PDB entry 6TY8 | electron microscopy, 3.00 A resolution | chains A and B

== Chain A ==
Name: RNA-dependent RNA Polymerase
Source organism: Bombyx mori cytoplasmic polyhedrosis virus
UniProt: Q993A4 (Q993A4_CPVBM); residues 1-1225 here = UniProt positions 1-1225
Amino-acid sequence (1225 residues; numbered 1 to 1225; the number before each row is that of its first residue):
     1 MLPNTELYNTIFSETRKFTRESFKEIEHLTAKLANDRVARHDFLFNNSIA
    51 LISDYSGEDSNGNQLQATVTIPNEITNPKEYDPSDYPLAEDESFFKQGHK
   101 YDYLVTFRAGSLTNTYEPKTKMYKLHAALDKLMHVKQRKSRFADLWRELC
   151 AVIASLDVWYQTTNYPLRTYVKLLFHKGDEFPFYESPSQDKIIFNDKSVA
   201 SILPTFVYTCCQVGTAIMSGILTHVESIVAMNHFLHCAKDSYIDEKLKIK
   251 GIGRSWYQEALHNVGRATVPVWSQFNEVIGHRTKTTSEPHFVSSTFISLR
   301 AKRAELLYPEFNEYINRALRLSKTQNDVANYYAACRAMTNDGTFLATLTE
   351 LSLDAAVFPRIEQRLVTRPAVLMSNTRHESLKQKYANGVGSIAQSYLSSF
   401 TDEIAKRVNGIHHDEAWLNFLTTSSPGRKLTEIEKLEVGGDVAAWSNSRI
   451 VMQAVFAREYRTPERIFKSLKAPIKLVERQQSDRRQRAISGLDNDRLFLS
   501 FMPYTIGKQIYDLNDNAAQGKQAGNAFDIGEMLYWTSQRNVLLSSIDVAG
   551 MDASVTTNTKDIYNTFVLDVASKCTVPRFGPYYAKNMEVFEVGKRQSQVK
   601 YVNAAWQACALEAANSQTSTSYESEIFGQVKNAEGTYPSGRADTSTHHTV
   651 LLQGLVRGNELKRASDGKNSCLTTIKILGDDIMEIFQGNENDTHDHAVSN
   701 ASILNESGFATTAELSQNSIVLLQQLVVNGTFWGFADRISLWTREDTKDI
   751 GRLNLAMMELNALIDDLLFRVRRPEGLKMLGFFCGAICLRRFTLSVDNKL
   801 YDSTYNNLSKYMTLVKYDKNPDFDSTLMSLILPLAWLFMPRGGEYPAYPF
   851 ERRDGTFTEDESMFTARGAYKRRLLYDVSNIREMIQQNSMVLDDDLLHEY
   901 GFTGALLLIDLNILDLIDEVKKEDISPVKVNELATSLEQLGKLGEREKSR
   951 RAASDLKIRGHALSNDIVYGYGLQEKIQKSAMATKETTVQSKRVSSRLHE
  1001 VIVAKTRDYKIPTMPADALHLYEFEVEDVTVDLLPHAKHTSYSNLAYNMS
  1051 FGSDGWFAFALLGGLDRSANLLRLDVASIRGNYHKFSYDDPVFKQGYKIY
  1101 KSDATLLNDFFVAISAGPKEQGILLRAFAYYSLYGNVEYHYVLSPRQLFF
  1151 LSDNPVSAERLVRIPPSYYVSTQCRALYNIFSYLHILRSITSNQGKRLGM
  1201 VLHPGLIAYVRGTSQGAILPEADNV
Unresolved in the structure: 1-4, 425-448, 1225
Ligand contacts: 7-methyl-gpppa (GTA; p1-7-methylguanosine-P3-adenosine-5',5'-triphosphate): R37, W146, F181, Y184, Q189, N195
From the paper describing this entry:
  - binding site for 7-methyl-gpppa: R37, Y184
  - conformationally variable residues (loop rearrangement): E919 to E923, M982 to T984

== Chain B ==
Name: Viral structural protein 4
Source organism: Bombyx mori cytoplasmic polyhedrosis virus
UniProt: Q9IR43 (Q9IR43_CPVBM); residue numbers follow UniProt; this construct covers 1-561
Amino-acid sequence (561 residues; each row starts with the number of its first residue):
     1 MFAIDPLKHSKLYEEYGLYLRPHQINQEIKPTTIKKKELAPTIRSIKYAS
    51 LIHSMLAKHAARHNGTLINPRMYADMITLGNTKVTVTKGTPKAQIDTLKM
   101 NGLTVVSKSRRNNKKKPVSDTTATIDENTDDIVTYKALTEMSTLIESFRL
   151 PSGLALIIFDDEKYQSLIPNYINQLIAYTQPHIIPTWQGIADFSDTYLRS
   201 YFKRPFELTASNLAAPQKYNLSPMTRSIFNNTGREDAVIRKLYGYGEYVF
   251 IRYEGCLITWTGIYGEVTMMVNLSKRDLGLDVGDDYLKEYKKLLFYGVIT
   301 DAIPSGISARSTIMKISPHKMMNPSGGALAVLSKFLEAVVSTNVINATLV
   351 VYAEKGAGKTSFLSTYAEQLSLASGQVVGHLSSDAYGRWLAKNKDVEEPS
   401 FAYDYVLSLDTDDNESYYEQKASELLISHGISEVAQYELLSVRKKIKMMD
   451 EMNEVLIAQLENADTHSERNFYYMVSTGKTTPRTLIVEGHFNAQDATIAR
   501 TDTTVLLRTINDTTQAMRDRQRGGVVQLFLRDTYYRLLPALHTTVYPFEM
   551 LESIRRWKWVH
Unresolved in the structure: 1, 24-39, 86-130, 561

== Interface between chain A and chain B ==
Contacting residue pairs (103):
  A89(A) - Y473(B)
  A89(A) - T477(B)
  E90(A) - M474(B)
  E90(A) - T477(B)
  E90(A) - K479(B)
  D91(A) - N346(B)
  D91(A) - T477(B)  hydrogen bond (backbone-backbone)
  D91(A) - G478(B)
  S93(A) - I345(B)
  S93(A) - N346(B)
  F95(A) - Y473(B)
  K96(A) - Y473(B)
  Q97(A) - A463(B)
  Q97(A) - R469(B)
  Q97(A) - N470(B)
  Q97(A) - Y473(B)  hydrogen bond (backbone-side chain)
  K121(A) - I345(B)
  D354(A) - R469(B)  salt bridge
  F358(A) - R469(B)
  F358(A) - A496(B)
  F358(A) - R500(B)
  P359(A) - A496(B)  hydrophobic
  I361(A) - L460(B)
  I361(A) - E461(B)
  Q363(A) - I457(B)
  L365(A) - N453(B)
  L365(A) - I457(B)  hydrophobic
  L365(A) - A493(B)  hydrophobic
  T367(A) - R536(B)
  T367(A) - L537(B)
  R368(A) - Y535(B)  hydrogen bond (side chain-backbone)
  R368(A) - R536(B)  hydrogen bond (backbone-backbone)
  R368(A) - L538(B)  hydrogen bond (side chain-backbone)
  R368(A) - P539(B)
  R377(A) - S325(B)
  R377(A) - T544(B)  hydrogen bond (side chain-backbone)
  R377(A) - Y546(B)
  R377(A) - E549(B)  salt bridge
  H378(A) - D301(B)
  H378(A) - I303(B)
  H378(A) - R508(B)
  A454(A) - T66(B)
  A457(A) - N173(B)
  A457(A) - Q174(B)
  R461(A) - A177(B)
  T462(A) - N173(B)
  P463(A) - Q165(B)
  P463(A) - S166(B)
  F467(A) - E162(B)
  F467(A) - G326(B)
  F467(A) - G327(B)
  F467(A) - A330(B)
  L470(A) - G327(B)
  L470(A) - K334(B)
  K471(A) - S333(B)
  K471(A) - K334(B)
  R496(A) - K334(B)
  T557(A) - D495(B)  hydrogen bond
  T557(A) - L541(B)
  N558(A) - N492(B)
  N558(A) - L537(B)  hydrogen bond (side chain-backbone)
  N558(A) - P539(B)
  D561(A) - P539(B)
  D561(A) - L541(B)
  R578(A) - I176(B)  hydrogen bond (side chain-backbone)
  R578(A) - A177(B)  hydrogen bond (side chain-backbone)
  R578(A) - T179(B)
  Y583(A) - I176(B)
  K585(A) - D160(B)  salt bridge
  E588(A) - W187(B)
  F590(A) - T300(B)
  F590(A) - D301(B)
  F590(A) - A302(B)
  K594(A) - A302(B)
  R595(A) - Y264(B)  hydrogen bond (side chain-backbone)
  R595(A) - A302(B)
  A613(A) - L541(B)
  A614(A) - L541(B)
  A614(A) - H542(B)  hydrogen bond (backbone-backbone)
  A614(A) - T543(B)
  N615(A) - T543(B)
  S616(A) - L541(B)  hydrogen bond (backbone-backbone)
  S616(A) - H542(B)  hydrogen bond (backbone-side chain)
  Q617(A) - D502(B)  hydrogen bond (side chain-backbone)
  Q617(A) - T503(B)
  Q617(A) - T504(B)
  S619(A) - D502(B)
  F627(A) - N343(B)
  F627(A) - I345(B)
  G628(A) - N343(B)
  Q629(A) - N343(B)
  Q629(A) - V344(B)
  K631(A) - V344(B)
  K631(A) - R500(B)  hydrogen bond (backbone-side chain)
  K631(A) - D502(B)
  N632(A) - R500(B)
  N632(A) - T501(B)
  A633(A) - A496(B)
  A633(A) - A499(B)
  E634(A) - D495(B)
  E634(A) - A496(B)  hydrogen bond (backbone-backbone)
  E634(A) - T504(B)
  E634(A) - H542(B)
Other interface residues (no listed pair), chain A (64 interface residues in all): E92, F94, R364, V366, Q453, R458, A472, N564, A584, N586, Q596, S597, E623, V630
Other interface residues (no listed pair), chain B (72 interface residues in all): I158, N170, Y178, I183, T186, G265, V331, E337, L456, S476, A540, V545

== In short ==
The interface between chain A and chain B involves 64 residues on one side and 72 on the other, with 17
hydrogen bonds and 3 salt bridges. Among the polar pairs are D354(A)-R469(B), R377(A)-E549(B) and
K585(A)-D160(B). From the paper: a binding site for 7-methyl-gpppa at R37(A) and Y184(A); conformational
variability at E919(A) and M982(A).
Here chain A is RNA-dependent RNA Polymerase and chain B is Viral structural protein 4, both from Bombyx mori
cytoplasmic polyhedrosis virus. Entry 6TY8 (In situ structure of BmCPV RNA dependent RNA polymerase at
quiescent state) was determined by electron microscopy together with 6TY9, 6TZ0, 6TZ1 and 6TZ2 from the same
study.
